5I2D - chains D and J of the 11 polymer chains in the assembly; structure by X-ray diffraction, 4.41 A resolution (low resolution: residue-level contacts below are approximate; hydrogen-bond / salt-bridge calls are withheld).

[Chain D]
Protein: DNA-directed RNA polymerase subunit beta'
Organism: Thermus thermophilus (strain HB8 / ATCC 27634 / DSM 579)
Notes: EC 2.7.7.6
Reference sequence: Q8RQE8 (RPOC_THET8); numbering as in UniProt (aligned over 1-1524)
Sequence (1524 residues; numbered 1 to 1524; the number before each row is that of its first residue):
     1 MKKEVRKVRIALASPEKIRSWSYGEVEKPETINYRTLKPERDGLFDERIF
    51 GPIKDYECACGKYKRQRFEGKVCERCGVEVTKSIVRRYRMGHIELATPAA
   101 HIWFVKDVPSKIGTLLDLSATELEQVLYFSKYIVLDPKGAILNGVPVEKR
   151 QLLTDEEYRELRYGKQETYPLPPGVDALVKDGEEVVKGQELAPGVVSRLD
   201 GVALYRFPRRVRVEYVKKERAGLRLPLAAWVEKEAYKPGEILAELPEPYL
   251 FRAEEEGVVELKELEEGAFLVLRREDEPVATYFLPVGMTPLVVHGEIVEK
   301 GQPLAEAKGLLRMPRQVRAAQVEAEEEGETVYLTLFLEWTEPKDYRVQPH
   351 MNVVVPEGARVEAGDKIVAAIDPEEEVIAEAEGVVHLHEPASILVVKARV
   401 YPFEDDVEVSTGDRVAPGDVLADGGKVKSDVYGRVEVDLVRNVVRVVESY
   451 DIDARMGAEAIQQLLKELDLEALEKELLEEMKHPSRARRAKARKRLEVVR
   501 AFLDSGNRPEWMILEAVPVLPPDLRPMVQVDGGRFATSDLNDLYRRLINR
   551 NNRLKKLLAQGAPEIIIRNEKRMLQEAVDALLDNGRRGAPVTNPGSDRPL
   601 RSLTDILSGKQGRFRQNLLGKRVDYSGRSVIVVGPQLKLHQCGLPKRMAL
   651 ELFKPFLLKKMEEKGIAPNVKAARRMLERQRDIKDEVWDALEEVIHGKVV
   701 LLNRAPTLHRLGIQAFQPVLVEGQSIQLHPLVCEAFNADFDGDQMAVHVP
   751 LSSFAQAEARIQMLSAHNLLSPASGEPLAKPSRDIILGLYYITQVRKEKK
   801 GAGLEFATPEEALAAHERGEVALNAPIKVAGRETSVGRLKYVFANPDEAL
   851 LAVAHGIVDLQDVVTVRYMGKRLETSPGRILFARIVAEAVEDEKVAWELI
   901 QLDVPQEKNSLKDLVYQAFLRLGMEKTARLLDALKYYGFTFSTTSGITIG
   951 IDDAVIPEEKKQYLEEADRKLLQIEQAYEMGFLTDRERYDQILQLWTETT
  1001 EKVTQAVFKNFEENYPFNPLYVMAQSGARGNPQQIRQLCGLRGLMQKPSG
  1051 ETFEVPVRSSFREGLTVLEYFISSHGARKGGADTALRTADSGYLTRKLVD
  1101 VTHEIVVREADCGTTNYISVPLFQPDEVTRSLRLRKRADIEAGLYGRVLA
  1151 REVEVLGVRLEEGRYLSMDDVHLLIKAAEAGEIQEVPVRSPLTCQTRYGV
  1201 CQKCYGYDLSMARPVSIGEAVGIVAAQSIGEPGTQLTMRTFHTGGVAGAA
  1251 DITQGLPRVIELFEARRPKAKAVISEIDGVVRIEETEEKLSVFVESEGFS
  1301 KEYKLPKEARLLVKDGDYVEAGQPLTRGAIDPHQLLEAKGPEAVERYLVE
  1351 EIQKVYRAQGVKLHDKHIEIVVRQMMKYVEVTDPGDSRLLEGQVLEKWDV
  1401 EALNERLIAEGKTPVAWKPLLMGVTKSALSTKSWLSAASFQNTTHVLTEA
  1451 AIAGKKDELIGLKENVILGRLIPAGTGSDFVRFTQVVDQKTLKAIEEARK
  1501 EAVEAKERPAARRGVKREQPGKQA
Disordered / not traced: 1-2, 217-339, 1238-1251, 1503-1524
Ion coordination: Zn2+ site 1: Cys58, Cys60, Cys73, Cys76; Mg2+: Asp739, Asp741, Asp743 (shared with 1 residue of chain K); Zn2+ site 2: Cys1112, Cys1194, Cys1201, Cys1204

[Chain J]
Molecule: 72-nt DNA strand
Sequence (72 nucleotides; row label = number of the first residue in the row; numbers below 1 keep their minus sign (DC-14 is residue -14)):
   -14 CCTGCATCCGTGAGTCGAGGGTAATAACGGCAACGGACGGGCCTTGACTG
    36 TGAGGTGGCTCACAAGGGCCCA
Disordered / not traced: -14 to -12, 55-57

[Chain D / chain J interface]
Pairs across the interface (25; chain D residue first):
  Arg35(D) with DG21(J); DA22(J)
  Arg534(D) with DA8(J)
  Arg586(D) with DG-5(J)
  Gly595(D) with DA8(J)
  Lys610(D) with DG-1(J); DT0(J)
  Arg615(D) with DA-2(J); DT0(J)
  Arg622(D) with DG2(J)
  Arg628(D) with DC1(J); DG2(J)
  Ala705(D) with DT0(J); DC1(J)
  Pro706(D) with DG-1(J); DT0(J)
  Thr1088(D) with DG-1(J)
  Ala1089(D) with DA-2(J); DG-1(J)
  Gly1092(D) with DG-1(J)
  Tyr1093(D) with DG-3(J); DA-2(J)
  Gln1441(D) with DG-3(J)
  Asn1442(D) with DT-4(J); DG-3(J)
Also at the interface, not in a pair above, chain D (22 interface residues in all): Lys106, Arg486, Pro594, Arg1096, Thr1443, Thr1444
Also at the interface, not in a pair above, chain J (13 interface residues in all): DG-11, DA9

[Overview]
Chain D and chain J form an interface of 22 and 13 residues respectively. Cys58(D), Cys60(D), Cys73(D) and
Cys76(D) coordinate Zn2+ site 1. Asp739(D), Asp741(D) and Asp743(D) form the Mg2+ site.
Here chain D is DNA-directed RNA polymerase subunit beta' (Thermus thermophilus (strain HB8 / ATCC 27634 / DSM
579)) and chain J is a 72-nt DNA strand. Entry 5I2D (Crystal structure of T. thermophilus TTHB099 class II
transcription activation complex: TAP-RPo) was determined by X-ray diffraction.
